Entry 5L7R (X-ray diffraction, 1.85 A resolution); this record covers chains A and B.

[Chain A (and B)]
Name: glycoside hydrolase
Source organism: Bacteroides vulgatus (strain ATCC 8482 / DSM 1447 / JCM 5826 / NBRC 14291 / NCTC 11154)
Notes: chain B of this document is another copy of the same molecule, construct and numbering; everything in this record applies to it too
UniProt: A6L2E5 (A6L2E5_BACV8); residues 1-563 here correspond to UniProt positions 20-582 (UniProt number = residue number + 19)
Amino-acid sequence (578 residues; row label = number of the first residue in the row; numbers below 1 keep their minus sign (Met-14 is residue -14)):
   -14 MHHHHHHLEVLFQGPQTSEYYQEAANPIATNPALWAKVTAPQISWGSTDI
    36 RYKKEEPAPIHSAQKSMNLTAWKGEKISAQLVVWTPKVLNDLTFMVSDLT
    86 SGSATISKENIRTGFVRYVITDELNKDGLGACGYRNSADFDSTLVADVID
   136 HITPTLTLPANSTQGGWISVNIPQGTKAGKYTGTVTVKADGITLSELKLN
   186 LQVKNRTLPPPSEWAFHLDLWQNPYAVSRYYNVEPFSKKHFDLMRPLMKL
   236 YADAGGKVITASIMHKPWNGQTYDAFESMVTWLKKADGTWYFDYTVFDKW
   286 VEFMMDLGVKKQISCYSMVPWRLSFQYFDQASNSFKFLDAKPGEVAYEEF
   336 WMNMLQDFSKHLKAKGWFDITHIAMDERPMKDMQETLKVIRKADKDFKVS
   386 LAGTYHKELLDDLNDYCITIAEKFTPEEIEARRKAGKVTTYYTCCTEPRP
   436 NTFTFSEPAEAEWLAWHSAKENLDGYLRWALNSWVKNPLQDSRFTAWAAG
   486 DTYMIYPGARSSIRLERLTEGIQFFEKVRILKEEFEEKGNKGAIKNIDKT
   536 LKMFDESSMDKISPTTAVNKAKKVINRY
Unresolved in the structure: -14 to 0
Sequence notes: initiating methionine (-14); expression tag (-13 to 0)
Disulfide bonds: Cys117-Cys430

[Chain A / chain B interface]
Contacting residue pairs - 9 pairs, chain A then chain B:
  Asp112(A) with Pro44(B); Ile45(B); His46(B)
  Leu114(A) with Ile45(B); His46(B)
  Asn121(A) with Arg434(B)
  Ala123(A) with Asp545(B); Lys546(B)
  Asp124(A) with Ser548(B), hydrogen bond
Interface residues without a listed pair, chain B (8 interface residues in all): Ile547

[Overview]
The interface between chain A and chain B involves 5 residues on one side and 8 on the other, with 1 hydrogen
bond. The hydrogen-bonded pair is Asp124(A)-Ser548(B).
Both chains are glycoside hydrolase (Bacteroides vulgatus (strain ATCC 8482 / DSM 1447 / JCM 5826 / NBRC 14291
/ NCTC 11154)). Entry 5L7R (Crystal structure of BvGH123) was determined by X-ray diffraction (same
publication as 5L7V).
